PDB entry 6C9G | X-ray diffraction, 2.70 A resolution | chains B and C of the 3 polymer chains in the assembly

[Chain B]
Protein: 5'-AMP-activated protein kinase subunit beta-1
Source organism: Homo sapiens
Reference sequence: Q9Y478 (AAKB1_HUMAN); residue numbers follow UniProt; this construct covers 68-270
Amino-acid sequence (204 residues; each row starts with the number of its first residue):
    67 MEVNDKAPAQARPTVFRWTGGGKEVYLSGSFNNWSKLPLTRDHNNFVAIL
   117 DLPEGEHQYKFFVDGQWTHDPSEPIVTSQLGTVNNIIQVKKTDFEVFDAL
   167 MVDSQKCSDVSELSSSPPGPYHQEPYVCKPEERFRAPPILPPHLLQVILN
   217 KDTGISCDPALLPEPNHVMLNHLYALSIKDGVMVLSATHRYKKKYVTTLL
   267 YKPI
Unresolved in the structure: 67-73, 173-187, 196-200
Sequence notes: initiating methionine (67); engineered mutation Asp-108 (Ser in Q9Y478)
Ligand contacts: R93 (5-{[6-chloro-5-(2'-hydroxy[1,1'-biphenyl]-4-yl)-1H-benzimidazol-2-yl]oxy}-N-hydroxy-2-methylbenzamide): Val-81, Arg-83, Thr-106, Arg-107, Asp-108, Val-113, Ile-115
UniProt features mapped onto this chain:
  - modified residue: Ser-96 (Phosphoserine), Ser-101 (Phosphoserine), Thr-148 (Phosphothreonine), Ser-182 (Phosphoserine)
What the authors report for this chain:
  - binding site for R93: Arg-83
  - specificity-determining residues: Thr-106, Asn-111 (proposed by the authors, not directly observed)

[Chain C]
Protein: 5'-AMP-activated protein kinase subunit gamma-1
Source organism: Homo sapiens
Reference sequence: P54619 (AAKG1_HUMAN); residues 0-330 here correspond to UniProt positions 1-331 (UniProt number = residue number + 1)
Amino-acid sequence (331 residues; row label = number of the first residue in the row; numbering starts at 0):
     0 METVISSDSSPAVENEHPQETPESNNSVYTSFMKSHRCYDLIPTSSKLVV
    50 FDTSLQVKKAFFALVTNGVRAAPLWDSKKQSFVGMLTITDFINILHRYYK
   100 SALVQIYELEEHKIETWREVYLQDSFKPLVCISPNASLFDAVSSLIRNKI
   150 HRLPVIDPESGNTLYILTHKRILKFLKLFITEFPKPEFMSKSLEELQIGT
   200 YANIAMVRTTTPVYVALGIFVQHRVSALPVVDEKGRVVDIYSKFDVINLA
   250 AEKTYNNLDVSVTKALQHRSHYFEGVLKCYLHETLETIINRLVEAEVHRL
   300 VVVDENDVVKGIVSLSDILQALVLTGGEKKP
Unresolved in the structure: 0-24, 325-330
Ligand contacts:
  - adenosine monophosphate (AMP), molecule 1: Arg-69, Ile-239, Ser-241, Phe-243, Asp-244, Arg-268, Phe-272, Val-275, Leu-276, Glu-295, Val-296, His-297, Arg-298, Val-300
  - adenosine monophosphate (AMP), molecule 2: Met-84, Thr-86, Thr-88, Asp-89, Asn-92, Tyr-120, Pro-127, Leu-128, Val-129, Ile-149, His-150, Arg-151, Pro-153, Lys-242
  - adenosine monophosphate (AMP), molecule 3: His-150, Gly-198, Thr-199, Asn-202, Ile-203, Ala-204, Arg-223, Val-224, Ser-225, Ala-226, Pro-228, His-297, Arg-298, Ile-311, Ser-313, Ser-315, Asp-316
UniProt features mapped onto this chain:
  - motif: Leu-137 to Glu-158 (AMPK pseudosubstrate)
  - binding site (ADP): Arg-69, Met-84 to Asp-89, Val-129, His-150, Arg-151, Lys-169, Ser-241 to Asp-244, Arg-268, Leu-276, His-297, Arg-298
  - binding site (AMP): Arg-69, Met-84 to Asp-89, Val-129, His-150, Arg-151, Lys-169, Thr-199, Ala-204, Ser-225, Ala-226, Ser-241 to Asp-244, Arg-268, Leu-276, His-297, Arg-298, Ser-313 to Asp-316
  - binding site (ATP): Arg-69, Met-84 to Asp-89, Val-129, His-150, Arg-151, Lys-169, Ser-241 to Asp-244, Arg-268, Leu-276, His-297, Arg-298
  - modified residue: Ser-260 (Phosphoserine), Thr-262 (Phosphothreonine), Ser-269 (Phosphoserine)

[How chain B and chain C interact]
Contacting residue pairs (51; chain B residue first):
  Leu-215(B) / Lys-46(C)
  Pro-225(B) / Lys-46(C)
  Pro-225(B) / Gly-67(C)
  Ala-226(B) / Ser-45(C)
  Ala-226(B) / Lys-46(C)  hydrogen bond (backbone-backbone)
  Leu-227(B) / Pro-42(C)  hydrophobic
  Leu-227(B) / Ser-44(C)
  Leu-228(B) / Ser-44(C)  hydrogen bond (backbone-backbone)
  Leu-228(B) / Ser-45(C)
  Leu-228(B) / Lys-46(C)
  Pro-229(B) / Ser-44(C)  hydrogen bond (backbone-side chain)
  Pro-231(B) / Ser-44(C)
  Lys-245(B) / Lys-58(C)
  Asp-246(B) / Lys-58(C)  salt bridge
  Val-248(B) / Leu-54(C)  hydrophobic
  Val-248(B) / Lys-58(C)
  Tyr-257(B) / Tyr-38(C)  hydrophobic
  Tyr-257(B) / Pro-133(C)
  Tyr-257(B) / Asp-156(C)
  Tyr-257(B) / Leu-163(C)  hydrophobic
  Lys-258(B) / Tyr-38(C)
  Lys-259(B) / Tyr-38(C)  hydrogen bond (backbone-side chain)
  Lys-260(B) / Tyr-38(C)  hydrogen bond (side chain-backbone)
  Lys-260(B) / Ile-41(C)  hydrogen bond (side chain-backbone)
  Lys-260(B) / Pro-42(C)
  Lys-260(B) / Thr-43(C)
  Tyr-261(B) / Thr-43(C)  hydrogen bond (backbone-backbone)
  Tyr-261(B) / Ser-44(C)
  Tyr-261(B) / Ser-45(C)  hydrogen bond (backbone-backbone)
  Val-262(B) / Ser-45(C)
  Val-262(B) / Leu-163(C)
  Thr-263(B) / Ser-45(C)  hydrogen bond (backbone-backbone)
  Thr-263(B) / Lys-46(C)
  Thr-263(B) / Leu-47(C)  hydrogen bond (backbone-backbone)
  Thr-264(B) / Leu-47(C)
  Leu-265(B) / Lys-46(C)
  Leu-265(B) / Leu-47(C)  hydrogen bond (backbone-backbone)
  Leu-265(B) / Val-48(C)
  Leu-265(B) / Val-49(C)  hydrogen bond (backbone-backbone)
  Leu-265(B) / Asn-66(C)
  Leu-266(B) / Val-49(C)
  Tyr-267(B) / Val-48(C)  hydrophobic
  Tyr-267(B) / Val-49(C)  hydrogen bond (backbone-backbone)
  Tyr-267(B) / Phe-50(C)  hydrophobic
  Tyr-267(B) / Asp-51(C)  hydrogen bond (backbone-backbone)
  Tyr-267(B) / Leu-54(C)  hydrophobic
  Tyr-267(B) / Ala-62(C)
  Tyr-267(B) / Asn-66(C)  hydrogen bond
  Lys-268(B) / Asp-51(C)  salt bridge
  Lys-268(B) / Ser-76(C)  hydrogen bond
  Pro-269(B) / Ser-53(C)
Also at the interface, not in a pair above, chain B (25 interface residues in all): Ile-214, Glu-230
Also at the interface, not in a pair above, chain C (23 interface residues in all): Thr-162

[Summary]
The interface between chain B and chain C involves 25 residues on one side and 23 on the other; the contacts
include 16 hydrogen bonds and 2 salt bridges. Among the polar pairs are Asp-246(B)/Lys-58(C),
Lys-268(B)/Asp-51(C) and Pro-229(B)/Ser-44(C). From the paper: a binding site for R93 at Arg-83(B);
specificity determinants Thr-106(B) and Asn-111(B).
Chain B is 5'-AMP-activated protein kinase subunit beta-1 and chain C is 5'-AMP-activated protein kinase
subunit gamma-1, both from Homo sapiens; the structure, AMP-activated protein kinase bound to pharmacological
activator R739, was determined by X-ray diffraction together with 6C9F, 6C9H and 6C9J from the same study.
